Entry 8TL6 (electron microscopy, 2.63 A resolution); this record covers chains B and E of the 3 polymer chains in the assembly.

# Chain B
Protein: DDB1- and CUL4-associated factor 5
From: Homo sapiens
UniProtKB: Q96JK2 (DCAF5_HUMAN); residue numbers follow UniProt; this construct covers 1-942
Sequence (986 residues; row label = number of the first residue in the row; numbers below 1 keep their minus sign (Met-43 is residue -43)):
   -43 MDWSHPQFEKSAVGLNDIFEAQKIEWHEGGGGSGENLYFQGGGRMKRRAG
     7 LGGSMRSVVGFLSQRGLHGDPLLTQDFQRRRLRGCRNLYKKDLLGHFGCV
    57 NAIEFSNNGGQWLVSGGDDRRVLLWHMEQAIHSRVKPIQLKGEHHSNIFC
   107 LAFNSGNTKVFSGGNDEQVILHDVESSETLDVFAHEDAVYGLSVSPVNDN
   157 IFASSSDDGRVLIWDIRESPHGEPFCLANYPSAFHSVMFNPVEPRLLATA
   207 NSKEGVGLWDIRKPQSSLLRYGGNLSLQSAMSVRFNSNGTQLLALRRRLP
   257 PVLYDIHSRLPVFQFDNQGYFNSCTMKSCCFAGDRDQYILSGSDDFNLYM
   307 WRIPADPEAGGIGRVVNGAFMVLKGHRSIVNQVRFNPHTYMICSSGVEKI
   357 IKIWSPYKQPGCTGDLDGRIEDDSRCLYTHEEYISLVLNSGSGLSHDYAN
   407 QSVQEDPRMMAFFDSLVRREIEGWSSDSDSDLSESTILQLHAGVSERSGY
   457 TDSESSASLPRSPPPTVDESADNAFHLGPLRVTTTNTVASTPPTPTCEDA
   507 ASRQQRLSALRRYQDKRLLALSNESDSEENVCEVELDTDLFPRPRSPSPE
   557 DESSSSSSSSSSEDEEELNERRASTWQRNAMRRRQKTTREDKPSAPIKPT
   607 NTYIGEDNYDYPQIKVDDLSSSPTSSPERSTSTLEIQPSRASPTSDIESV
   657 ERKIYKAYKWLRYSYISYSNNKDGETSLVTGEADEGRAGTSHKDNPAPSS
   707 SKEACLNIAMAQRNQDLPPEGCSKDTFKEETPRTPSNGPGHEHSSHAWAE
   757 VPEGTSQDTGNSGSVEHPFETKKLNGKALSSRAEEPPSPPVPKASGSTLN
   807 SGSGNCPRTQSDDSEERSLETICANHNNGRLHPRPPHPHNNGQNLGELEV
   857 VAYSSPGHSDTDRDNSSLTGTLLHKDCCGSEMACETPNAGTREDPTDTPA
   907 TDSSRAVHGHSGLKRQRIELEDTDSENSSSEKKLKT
Disordered / not traced: -43 to 10, 229-233, 314-319, 375-942
Construct notes: initiating methionine (-43); expression tag (-42 to 0)
Curated features (UniProtKB/Swiss-Prot):
  - modified residue: Thr500 (Phosphothreonine), Ser531 (Phosphoserine), Ser533 (Phosphoserine), Ser626 (Phosphoserine), Ser628 (Phosphoserine), Ser645 (Phosphoserine), Ser648 (Phosphoserine), Ser651 (Phosphoserine), Ser794 (Phosphoserine)

# Chain E
Protein: DET1- and DDB1-associated protein 1
From: Homo sapiens
UniProtKB: Q9BW61 (DDA1_HUMAN); residue numbers follow UniProt; this construct covers 1-102
Sequence (126 residues; row label = number of the first residue in the row; numbers below 1 keep their minus sign (Met-23 is residue -23)):
   -23 MGSSHHHHHHSAVDENLYFQGGGRMADFLKGLPVYNKSNFSRFHADSVCK
    27 ASNRRPSVYLPTREYPSEQIIVTEKTNILLRYLHQQWDKKNAAKKRDQEQ
    77 VELEGESSAPPRKVARTDSPDMHEDT
Disordered / not traced: -23 to 42, 69-102
Construct notes: initiating methionine (-23); expression tag (-22 to 0)
Curated features (UniProtKB/Swiss-Prot):
  - modified residue: Ala2 (N-acetylalanine), Ser33 (Phosphoserine), Ser95 (Phosphoserine)

# Chain B / chain E interface
Pairs across the interface (16):
  Asn196(B) - Leu55(E)
  Val198(B) - Leu55(E)  hydrophobic
  Glu199(B) - Asn53(E)
  Glu199(B) - Leu55(E)
  Glu199(B) - Leu56(E)
  Arg201(B) - Leu56(E)
  Leu202(B) - Leu56(E)  hydrophobic
  Leu202(B) - Leu59(E)  hydrophobic
  Leu214(B) - Trp63(E)  hydrophobic
  Leu225(B) - Trp63(E)  hydrophobic
  Gly245(B) - Leu55(E)
  Ile262(B) - Leu55(E)  hydrophobic
  Ile262(B) - Leu59(E)  hydrophobic
  His263(B) - Tyr58(E)  hydrogen bond
  His263(B) - Leu59(E)
  His263(B) - Trp63(E)  hydrogen bond (backbone-side chain)
Other interface residues (no listed pair), chain B (13 interface residues in all): Leu224, Thr246, Ser264
Other interface residues (no listed pair), chain E (8 interface residues in all): Gln62, Lys66

# Summary
The interface between chain B and chain E involves 13 residues on one side and 8 on the other; the contacts
include 2 hydrogen bonds. Polar pairs include His263(B)-Tyr58(E) and His263(B)-Trp63(E).
Chain B is DDB1- and CUL4-associated factor 5 and chain E is DET1- and DDB1-associated protein 1, both from
Homo sapiens; the structure, Cryo-EM structure of DDB1deltaB-DDA1-DCAF5, was determined by electron
microscopy.
